PDB entry 4OIP | X-ray diffraction, 3.40 A resolution | chains A and C of the 9 polymer chains in the assembly

# Chain A
Protein: DNA-directed RNA polymerase subunit alpha
From: Thermus thermophilus
Notes: EC 2.7.7.6
Reference sequence: Q5SHR6 (RPOA_THET8); residues 1-315 here = UniProt positions 1-315
Amino-acid sequence (315 residues; numbered 1 to 315; the number before each row is that of its first residue):
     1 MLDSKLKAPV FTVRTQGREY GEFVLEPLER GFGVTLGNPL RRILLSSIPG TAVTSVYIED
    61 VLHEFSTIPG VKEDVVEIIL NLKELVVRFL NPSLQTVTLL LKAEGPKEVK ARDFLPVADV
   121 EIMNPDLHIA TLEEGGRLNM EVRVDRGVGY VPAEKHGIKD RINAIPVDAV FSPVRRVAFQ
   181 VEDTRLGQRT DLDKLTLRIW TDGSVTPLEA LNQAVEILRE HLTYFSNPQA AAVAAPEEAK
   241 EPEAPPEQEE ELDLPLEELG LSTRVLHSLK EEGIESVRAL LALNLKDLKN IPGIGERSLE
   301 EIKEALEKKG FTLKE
Disordered / not traced: 1-3, 235-315

# Chain C
Protein: DNA-directed RNA polymerase subunit beta
From: Thermus thermophilus
Notes: EC 2.7.7.6
Reference sequence: Q8RQE9 (RPOB_THET8); residue numbers follow UniProt; this construct covers 1-1119
Amino-acid sequence (1119 residues; each row starts with the number of its first residue):
     1 MEIKRFGRIR EVIPLPPLTE IQVESYRRAL QADVPPEKRE NVGIQAAFRE TFPIEEEDKG
    61 KGGLVLDFLE YRLGEPPFPQ DECREKDLTY QAPLYARLQL IHKDTGLIKE DEVFLGHIPL
   121 MTEDGSFIIN GADRVIVSQI HRSPGVYFTP DPARPGRYIA SIIPLPKRGP WIDLEVEPNG
   181 VVSMKVNKRK FPLVLLLRVL GYDQETLARE LGAYGELVQG LMDESVFAMR PEEALIRLFT
   241 LLRPGDPPKR DKAVAYVYGL IADPRRYDLG EAGRYKAEEK LGIRLSGRTL ARFEDGEFKD
   301 EVFLPTLRYL FALTAGVPGH EVDDIDHLGN RRIRTVGELM TDQFRVGLAR LARGVRERML
   361 MGSEDSLTPA KLVNSRPLEA AIREFFSRSQ LSQFKDETNP LSSLRHKRRI SALGPGGLTR
   421 ERAGFDVRDV HRTHYGRICP VETPEGANIG LITSLAAYAR VDELGFIRTP YRRVVGGVVT
   481 DEVVYMTATE EDRYTIAQAN TPLEGNRIAA ERVVARRKGE PVIVSPEEVE FMDVSPKQVF
   541 SVNTNLIPFL EHDDANRALM GSNMQTQAVP LIRAQAPVVM TGLEERVVRD SLAALYAEED
   601 GEVAKVDGNR IVVRYEDGRL VEYPLRRFYR SNQGTALDQR PRVVVGQRVR KGDLLADGPA
   661 SENGFLALGQ NVLVAIMPFD GYNFEDAIVI SEELLKRDFY TSIHIERYEI EARDTKLGPE
   721 RITRDIPHLS EAALRDLDEE GVVRIGAEVK PGDILVGRTS FKGESEPTPE ERLLRSIFGE
   781 KARDVKDTSL RVPPGEGGIV VRTVRLRRGD PGVELKPGVR EVVRVYVAQK RKLQVGDKLA
   841 NRHGNKGVVA KILPVEDMPH LPDGTPVDVI LNPLGVPSRM NLGQILETHL GLAGYFLGQR
   901 YISPIFDGAK EPEIKELLAQ AFEVYFGKRK GEGFGVDKRE VEVLRRAEKL GLVTPGKTPE
   961 EQLKELFLQG KVVLYDGRTG EPIEGPIVVG QMFIMKLYHM VEDKMHARST GPYSLITQQP
  1021 LGGKAQFGGQ RFGEMEVWAL EAYGAAHTLQ EMLTLKSDDI EGRNAAYEAI IKGEDVPEPS
  1081 VPESFRVLVK ELQALALDVQ TLDEKDNPVD IFEGLASKR
Disordered / not traced: 57-62, 1119
Small-molecule neighbours: ATP (adenosine-5'-triphosphate): Arg-557, Ser-878, Arg-879

# How chain A and chain C interact
Contacting residue pairs - 78 pairs, chain A then chain C:
  Glu-22(A) with Phe-934(C)
  Val-34(A) with Thr-979(C); Gly-980(C)
  Asn-38(A) with Gly-977(C), hydrogen bond (side chain-backbone); Arg-978(C); Thr-979(C); Gly-980(C)
  Arg-41(A) with His-860(C), hydrogen bond; Gly-864(C)
  Arg-42(A) with Glu-856(C); Asp-857(C), salt bridge; Gly-977(C); Arg-978(C)
  Ser-46(A) with Glu-856(C)
  Leu-62(A) with Ile-745(C), hydrophobic; Gly-746(C)
  His-63(A) with Ile-745(C); Gly-746(C); Ile-799(C); Val-800(C); Val-801(C)
  Glu-64(A) with Lys-830(C), salt bridge
  Phe-65(A) with Phe-628(C); Ile-703(C), hydrophobic; Val-801(C), hydrophobic; Ala-828(C)
  Thr-67(A) with Asn-609(C), hydrogen bond
  Ile-68(A) with Asp-607(C)
  Pro-69(A) with Asp-607(C)
  Gly-70(A) with Asp-607(C), hydrogen bond (backbone-side chain)
  Val-71(A) with Asp-607(C), hydrogen bond (backbone-side chain); Gly-608(C), hydrogen bond (backbone-backbone)
  Lys-72(A) with Gly-608(C); Pro-641(C); Val-643(C), hydrogen bond (side chain-backbone)
  Asp-74(A) with Arg-627(C), salt bridge; Arg-640(C)
  Leu-80(A) with Asp-698(C)
  Lys-83(A) with Lys-696(C), hydrogen bond (side chain-backbone); Asp-698(C), salt bridge
  Glu-133(A) with Lys-605(C); Val-606(C), hydrogen bond (side chain-backbone); Asp-607(C); Arg-610(C), salt bridge
  Tyr-150(A) with Glu-692(C); Leu-695(C); Lys-696(C); Lys-832(C)
  Glu-154(A) with Lys-832(C), salt bridge
  Ile-162(A) with Arg-744(C)
  Asn-163(A) with Arg-744(C)
  Asp-168(A) with Asp-698(C); Lys-832(C), salt bridge
  Arg-176(A) with Asp-863(C), hydrogen bond (side chain-backbone); Gly-864(C); Thr-865(C)
  Val-177(A) with Gly-864(C)
  Ala-178(A) with Pro-862(C); Asp-863(C); Gly-864(C)
  Phe-179(A) with Asp-937(C); Arg-939(C), hydrogen bond (backbone-side chain)
  Gln-180(A) with Arg-929(C); Gly-935(C), hydrogen bond (side chain-backbone); Asp-937(C)
  Val-181(A) with Asp-937(C), hydrogen bond (backbone-side chain); Lys-938(C), hydrogen bond (backbone-backbone); Arg-939(C)
  Glu-182(A) with Phe-934(C); Gly-935(C), hydrogen bond (side chain-backbone)
  Asp-183(A) with Lys-938(C), salt bridge
  Asp-191(A) with Lys-938(C), salt bridge
  Leu-192(A) with Lys-938(C), hydrogen bond (backbone-side chain)
  Asp-193(A) with Lys-938(C), salt bridge
  Thr-196(A) with Phe-934(C)
  Arg-198(A) with Glu-932(C), salt bridge; Phe-934(C)
  Trp-200(A) with Asp-863(C)
Interface residues without a listed pair, chain A (44 interface residues in all): Arg-14, Leu-45, Ser-66, Val-76, Val-170
Interface residues without a listed pair, chain C (53 interface residues in all): Ile-572, Arg-573, Arg-642, Val-644, Val-645, Gln-829, Val-855, Val-936, Asp-976, Glu-981

# Summary
44 residues of chain A face 53 of chain C across their interface; the contacts include 16 hydrogen bonds and
11 salt bridges. Polar pairs include Arg-42(A)/Asp-857(C), Glu-64(A)/Lys-830(C) and Asp-74(A)/Arg-627(C).
Chain C binds ATP.
Here chain A is DNA-directed RNA polymerase subunit alpha and chain C is DNA-directed RNA polymerase subunit
beta, both from Thermus thermophilus. Entry 4OIP (Crystal structure of Thermus thermophilus transcription
initiation complex soaked with GE23077, ATP, and CMPcPP) was determined by X-ray diffraction together with
4MQ9, 4OIN, 4OIO, 4OIQ and 4OIR from the same study.
